6CIM - chains A and C of the 10 polymer chains in the assembly; structure by X-ray diffraction, 3.60 A resolution.

Chain A (and C):
Name: V(D)J recombination-activating protein 1
From: Mus musculus
Notes: EC 3.1.-.-, 2.3.2.27; chain C of this document is another copy of the same molecule, construct and numbering; everything in this record applies to it too
Reference sequence: P15919 (RAG1_MOUSE); residues 384-1008 here = UniProt positions 384-1008
Amino-acid sequence (625 residues; row label = number of the first residue in the row):
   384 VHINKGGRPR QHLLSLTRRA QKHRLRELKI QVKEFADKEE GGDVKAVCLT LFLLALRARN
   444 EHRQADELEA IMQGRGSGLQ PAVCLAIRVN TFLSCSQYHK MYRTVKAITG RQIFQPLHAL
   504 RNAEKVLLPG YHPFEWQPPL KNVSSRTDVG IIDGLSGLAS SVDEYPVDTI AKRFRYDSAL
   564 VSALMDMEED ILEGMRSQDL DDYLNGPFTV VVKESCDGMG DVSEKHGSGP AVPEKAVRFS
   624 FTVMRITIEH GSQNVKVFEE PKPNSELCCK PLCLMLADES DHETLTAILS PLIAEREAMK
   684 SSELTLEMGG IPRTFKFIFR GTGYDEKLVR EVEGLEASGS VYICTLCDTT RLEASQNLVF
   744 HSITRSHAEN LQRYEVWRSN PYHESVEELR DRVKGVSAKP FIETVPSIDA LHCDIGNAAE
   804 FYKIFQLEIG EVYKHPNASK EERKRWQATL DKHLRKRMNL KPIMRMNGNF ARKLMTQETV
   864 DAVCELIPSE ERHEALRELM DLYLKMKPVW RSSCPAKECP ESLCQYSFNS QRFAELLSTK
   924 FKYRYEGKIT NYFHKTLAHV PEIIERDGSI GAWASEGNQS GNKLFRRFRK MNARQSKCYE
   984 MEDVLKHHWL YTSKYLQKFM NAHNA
Not modelled in the structure: 384-394, 610-611, 1008 (chain C: 384-395, 609-614, 957-960, 1008)
Construct notes: engineered mutation Q962 (Glu in P15919)
Bound ions: Mn2+: D600, D708; Zn2+: C727, C730, H937, H942
Swiss-Prot annotation at these positions:
  - DNA-binding region: G389 to Q456 (NBD)
  - binding site (a divalent metal cation): D600, D708
  - site: W893 (Essential for DNA hairpin formation, participates in base-stacking interactions near the cleavage site)
  - mutagenesis: R391 (R391A: Defects in converting nicked products to hairpins; R391L: Impairs DNA-binding and hairpin formation while maintaining some nicking activity), R393 (R393A: Impairs DNA-binding and hairpin formation while maintaining some nicking activity), R401 (R401A: Allows robust hairpin activity), R402 (R402A: Defects in converting nicked products to hairpins), K405 (K405A: Reduced hairpin activity), H406 (H406A: Allows robust hairpin activity), R407 (R407A: Impairs DNA-binding and reduces hairpin formation without affecting nicking activity), N443 (N443A: Impairs DNA-binding; when associated with A-445), H445 (H445A: Impairs DNA-binding; when associated with A-443), D546 (D546A: Loss of DNA-binding), D560 (D560A: Loss of DNA-binding), E597 (E597Q: Impaired cleavage), 19 further mutagenesis entries in UniProt
From the paper describing this entry:
  - catalytic residues: D600, D708 (citing earlier work)

Chain A / chain C interface:
Residue-residue contacts - 59 pairs, chain A then chain C:
  Q404(A) - T433(C)
  Q404(A) - L437(C)
  K405(A) - L437(C)
  L411(A) - L434(C)  hydrophobic
  V415(A) - L411(C)  hydrophobic
  D426(A) - R442(C)  salt bridge
  K428(A) - F435(C)
  K428(A) - R442(C)
  V430(A) - L411(C)  hydrophobic
  L432(A) - F435(C)  hydrophobic
  F435(A) - C431(C)  hydrophobic
  F435(A) - L432(C)  hydrophobic
  Q447(A) - I454(C)
  Q447(A) - M455(C)
  A453(A) - R494(C)
  R458(A) - R494(C)  hydrogen bond (backbone-side chain)
  S460(A) - R494(C)  hydrogen bond
  L462(A) - I491(C)  hydrophobic
  L462(A) - T492(C)
  V466(A) - I491(C)  hydrophobic
  I470(A) - M484(C)  hydrophobic
  I470(A) - T487(C)
  I470(A) - V488(C)  hydrophobic
  N473(A) - Q480(C)
  N473(A) - K483(C)
  T474(A) - Q480(C)
  L476(A) - L476(C)  hydrophobic
  Q480(A) - N473(C)
  Q480(A) - T474(C)
  K483(A) - N473(C)  hydrogen bond (side chain-backbone)
  M484(A) - I470(C)  hydrophobic
  M484(A) - M484(C)  hydrophobic
  R486(A) - H1006(C)  hydrogen bond
  T487(A) - I470(C)
  T487(A) - M1003(C)
  V488(A) - L462(C)  hydrophobic
  V488(A) - I470(C)  hydrophobic
  V488(A) - F497(C)  hydrophobic
  A490(A) - A1005(C)  hydrophobic
  A490(A) - H1006(C)
  I491(A) - R458(C)
  I491(A) - L462(C)  hydrophobic
  I491(A) - V466(C)  hydrophobic
  I491(A) - F1002(C)  hydrophobic
  I491(A) - A1005(C)  hydrophobic
  T492(A) - S460(C)
  T492(A) - L462(C)
  F497(A) - V488(C)  hydrophobic
  F497(A) - F497(C)  hydrophobic
  R970(A) - Q480(C)
  K973(A) - K973(C)
  M974(A) - M974(C)  hydrophobic
  F1002(A) - T487(C)
  F1002(A) - I491(C)  hydrophobic
  M1003(A) - T487(C)
  A1005(A) - A490(C)  hydrophobic
  A1005(A) - I491(C)  hydrophobic
  H1006(A) - R486(C)  hydrogen bond
  H1006(A) - A490(C)
Also at the interface, not in a pair above, chain A (48 interface residues in all): R401, F418, G425, V427, C431, T433, L437, R446, I454, M455, F475, R494
Also at the interface, not in a pair above, chain C (45 interface residues in all): Q404, K405, V415, K428, A438, E444, Q447, F475, Q495, R970

Summary:
Chain A and chain C form an interface of 48 and 45 residues respectively; the contacts include 5 hydrogen
bonds and 1 salt bridge. Among the polar pairs are D426(A)-R442(C), R458(A)-R494(C) and S460(A)-R494(C). The
paper reports catalytic residues D600(A) and D708(A).
Chain A and chain C are both V(D)J recombination-activating protein 1 (Mus musculus); the structure,
Pre-Reaction Complex, RAG1(E962Q)/2-nicked/intact 12/23RSS complex in Mn2+, was determined by X-ray
diffraction together with 5ZDZ, 5ZE0, 5ZE1, 5ZE2, 6CG0, 6CIJ, 6CIK and 6CIL from the same study.
